Entry 8IMO (electron microscopy, 3.08 A resolution); this record covers chains 5 and X of the 40 polymer chains in the assembly.

Chain 5:
Protein: CpcN
From: Anthocerotibacter panamensis
Sequence (1182 residues; row label = number of the first residue in the row):
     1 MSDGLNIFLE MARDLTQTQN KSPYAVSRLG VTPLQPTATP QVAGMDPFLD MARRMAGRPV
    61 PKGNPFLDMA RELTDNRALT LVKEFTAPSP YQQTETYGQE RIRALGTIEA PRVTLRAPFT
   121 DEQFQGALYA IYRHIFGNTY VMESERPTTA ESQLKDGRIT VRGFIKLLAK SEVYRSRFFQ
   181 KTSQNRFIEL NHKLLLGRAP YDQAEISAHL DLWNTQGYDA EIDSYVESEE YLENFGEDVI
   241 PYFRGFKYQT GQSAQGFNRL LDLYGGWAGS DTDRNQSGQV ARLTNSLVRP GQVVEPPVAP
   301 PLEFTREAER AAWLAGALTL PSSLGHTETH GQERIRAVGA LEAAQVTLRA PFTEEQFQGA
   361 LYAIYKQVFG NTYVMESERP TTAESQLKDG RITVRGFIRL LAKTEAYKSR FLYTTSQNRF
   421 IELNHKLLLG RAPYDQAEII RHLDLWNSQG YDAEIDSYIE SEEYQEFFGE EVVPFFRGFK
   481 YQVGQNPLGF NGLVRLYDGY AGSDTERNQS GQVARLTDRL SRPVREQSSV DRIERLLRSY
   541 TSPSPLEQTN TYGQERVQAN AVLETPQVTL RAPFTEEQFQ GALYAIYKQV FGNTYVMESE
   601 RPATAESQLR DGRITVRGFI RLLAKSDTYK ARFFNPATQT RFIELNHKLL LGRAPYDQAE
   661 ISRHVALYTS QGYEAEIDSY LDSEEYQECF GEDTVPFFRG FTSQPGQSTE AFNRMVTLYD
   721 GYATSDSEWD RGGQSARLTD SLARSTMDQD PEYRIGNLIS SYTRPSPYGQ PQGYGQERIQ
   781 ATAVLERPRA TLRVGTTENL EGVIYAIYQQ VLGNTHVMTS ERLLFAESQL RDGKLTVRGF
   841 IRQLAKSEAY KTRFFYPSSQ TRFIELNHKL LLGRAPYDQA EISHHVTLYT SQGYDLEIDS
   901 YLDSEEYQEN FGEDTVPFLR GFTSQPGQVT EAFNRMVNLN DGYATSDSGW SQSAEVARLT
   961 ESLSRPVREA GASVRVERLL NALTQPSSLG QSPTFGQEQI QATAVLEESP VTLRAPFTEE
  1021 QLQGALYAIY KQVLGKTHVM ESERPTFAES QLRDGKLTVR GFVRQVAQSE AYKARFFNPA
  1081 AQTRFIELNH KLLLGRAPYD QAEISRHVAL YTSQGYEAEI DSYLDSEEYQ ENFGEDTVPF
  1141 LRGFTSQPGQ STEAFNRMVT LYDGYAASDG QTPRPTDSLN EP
Not modelled in the structure: 1-46, 749-1182
Residues lining bound ligands:
  - phycocyanobilin (CYC), molecule 1: Gly98, Gln99, Phe246, Lys247, Tyr248, Gln252, Ser253, Ala254, Phe257
  - phycocyanobilin (CYC), molecule 2: Arg133, Asn138, Thr139, Tyr140, Trp267, Ala268, Ser270, Thr272, Asp273, Arg274
  - phycocyanobilin (CYC), molecule 3: Glu151, Ser152, Gln153, Lys155, Asp156, Arg158
  - phycocyanobilin (CYC), molecule 4: Ser183, Gln184, Asn185, Gln203, Ser207, Leu210, Trp213
  - phycocyanobilin (CYC), molecule 5: Gly331, Gln332, Phe479, Lys480, Tyr481, Gln485, Asn486, Pro487, Phe490
  - phycocyanobilin (CYC), molecule 6: Asn371, Thr372, Tyr373, Tyr500, Ala501, Ser503, Thr505, Arg507
  - phycocyanobilin (CYC), molecule 7: Thr382, Ser385, Gln386, Lys388, Asp389, Arg391
  - phycocyanobilin (CYC), molecule 8: Ser416, Gln417, Asn418, Gln436, Ile439, Ile440, Leu443, Trp446, Arg525
  - phycocyanobilin (CYC), molecule 9: Gly553, Phe701, Ser703, Gln707, Thr709, Phe712
  - phycocyanobilin (CYC), molecule 10: Lys588, Asn593, Thr594, Tyr595, Val596, Tyr722, Ala723, Ser725, Ser727, Trp729
  - phycocyanobilin (CYC), molecule 11: Thr604, Ser607, Gln608, Asp611
  - phycocyanobilin (CYC), molecule 12: Thr638, Gln639, Thr640, Gln658, Ser662, Val665

Chain X:
Protein: CpcB
From: Anthocerotibacter panamensis
Sequence (172 residues; each row starts with the number of its first residue):
     1 MNDVFTRAIA QADLKGSFLL ESDLDKLASF AKEGVKRLDA VAALTNNAPA IISDAAHKLF
    61 AEQQELIQPG GNAYPHRRMA ACLRDMEIIL RYVSYALLAG DASVLDDRCL NGLRETYNAL
   121 GTPTQSVARA VQLMKDAAMV HLKSTANVTV GDCSSLYSEA ATYFDKAAAS IA
Residues lining bound ligands:
  - phycocyanobilin (CYC), molecule 1: Val35, Lys36, Leu38, Asp39, Ala40, Leu142, Ser144, Thr145, Val148, Thr149, Val150, Gly151, Cys153, Leu156, Tyr157
  - phycocyanobilin (CYC), molecule 2: His57, Ile67, Tyr74, Pro75, His76
  - phycocyanobilin (CYC), molecule 3: Leu59, Leu66, Asn72, Arg77, Arg78, Ala81, Cys82, Arg84, Asp85, Met86, Ile88, Tyr92, Cys109, Leu113, Thr116, Tyr117, Leu120, Thr122, Pro123, Ser126, Val127, Ala130

Chain 5 / chain X interface:
Pairs across the interface (22; chain 5 residue first):
  Leu412(5) - Arg108(X)  hydrogen bond (backbone-side chain)
  Tyr413(5) - Arg108(X)
  Thr414(5) - Asp107(X)
  Thr415(5) - Arg108(X)  hydrogen bond (backbone-side chain)
  Ser416(5) - Arg108(X)
  Ser416(5) - Asn111(X)
  Gln417(5) - Arg108(X)  hydrogen bond
  Asn418(5) - Thr116(X)  hydrogen bond
  Gln436(5) - Leu120(X)
  Leu443(5) - Arg84(X)
  Asp444(5) - Arg84(X)  salt bridge
  Trp446(5) - Arg91(X)
  Trp446(5) - Tyr92(X)
  Trp446(5) - Arg108(X)
  Asn447(5) - Arg84(X)
  Asn447(5) - Ile88(X)
  Ser521(5) - Ala119(X)
  Ser521(5) - Leu120(X)
  Glu526(5) - Ala119(X)
  Arg535(5) - Pro69(X)  hydrogen bond (side chain-backbone)
  Arg535(5) - Gly70(X)
  Arg535(5) - Gly71(X)
Interface residues without a listed pair, chain 5 (18 interface residues in all): Ile440, Arg525, Arg532
Interface residues without a listed pair, chain X (18 interface residues in all): Met1, Arg77, Arg78, Glu87, Gly121

Summary:
The chain 5/chain X interface involves 18 residues from each chain; the contacts include 5 hydrogen bonds and
1 salt bridge. Polar contacts include Asp444(5)-Arg84(X), Leu412(5)-Arg108(X) and Thr415(5)-Arg108(X). One
phycocyanobilin molecule is bound between chain 5 and chain X.
Chain 5 is CpcN and chain X is CpcB, both from Anthocerotibacter panamensis; the structure, Rt1'I-Rt1'II,
Rt2I-Rt2II, Rt3'I-Rt3'II cylinder in cyanobacterial phycobilisome from Anthocerotibacter panamensis (Cluster
G), was determined by electron microscopy together with 8IMI, 8IMJ, 8IMK, 8IML, 8IMM and 8IMN from the same
study.
